Entry 7T4O (electron microscopy, 3.65 A resolution); this record covers chains C and F of the 9 polymer chains in the assembly.

== Chain C ==
Name: Ammonia monooxygenase/methane monooxygenase, subunit C family protein
From: Methylococcus capsulatus str. Bath
Notes: EC 1.14.13.25
UniProt: Q603F1 (Q603F1_METCA); residues 30-289 here correspond to UniProt positions 1-260 (UniProt number = residue number - 29)
Chain sequence (260 residues; each row starts with the number of its first residue):
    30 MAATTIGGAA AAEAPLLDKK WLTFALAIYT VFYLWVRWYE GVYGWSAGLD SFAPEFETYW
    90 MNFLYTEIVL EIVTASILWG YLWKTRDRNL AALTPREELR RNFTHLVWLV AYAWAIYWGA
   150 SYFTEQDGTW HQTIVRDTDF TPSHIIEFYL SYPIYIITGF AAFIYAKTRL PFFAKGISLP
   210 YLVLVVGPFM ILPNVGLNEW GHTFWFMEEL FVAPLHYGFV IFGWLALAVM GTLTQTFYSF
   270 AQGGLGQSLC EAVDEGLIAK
Unresolved in the structure: 30-44, 54-97, 160-178, 221-246, 281-289
Small-molecule neighbours:
  - 1,2-didecanoyl-sn-glycero-3-phosphocholine (P1O), molecule 1: Trp50, Phe53, Leu107, Leu111, Arg129, Arg130, Thr133, Val136, Trp137, Ala140, Ile183, Thr187, Tyr194, Arg198
  - 1,2-didecanoyl-sn-glycero-3-phosphocholine (P1O), molecule 2: Ser105, Trp108, Gly109, Trp112, Phe189, Phe192, Ile193, Ile206, Leu211, Val215, Phe218
  - 1,2-didecanoyl-sn-glycero-3-phosphocholine (P1O), molecule 3: Leu208, Leu211, Val212, Leu254
From the paper describing this entry:
  - conformationally variable residues (order/disorder transition): Ala54 to Ile97, His160 to Tyr178, Leu221 to Tyr246

== Chain F ==
Name: Particulate methane monooxygenase beta subunit
From: Methylococcus capsulatus str. Bath
Notes: EC 1.14.18.3
UniProt: Q607G3 (PMOA_METCA); residue numbers follow UniProt; this construct covers 1-247
Chain sequence (247 residues; row label = number of the first residue in the row):
     1 MSAAQSAVRS HAEAVQVSRT IDWMALFVVF FVIVGSYHIH AMLTMGDWDF WSDWKDRRLW
    61 VTVTPIVLVT FPAAVQSYLW ERYRLPWGAT VCVLGLLLGE WINRYFNFWG WTYFPINFVF
   121 PASLVPGAII LDTVLMLSGS YLFTAIVGAM GWGLIFYPGN WPIIAPLHVP VEYNGMLMSI
   181 ADIQGYNYVR TGTPEYIRMV EKGTLRTFGK DVAPVSAFFS AFMSILIYFM WHFIGRWFSN
   241 ERFLQST
Unresolved in the structure: 1-6
Small-molecule neighbours:
  - 1,2-didecanoyl-sn-glycero-3-phosphocholine (P1O), molecule 1: Ser140, Leu142, Phe143, Ile146
  - 1,2-didecanoyl-sn-glycero-3-phosphocholine (P1O), molecule 2: Tyr141, Leu142, Phe229, His232, Phe233, Arg236
  - 1,2-didecanoyl-sn-glycero-3-phosphocholine (P1O), molecule 3: Trp237, Arg242, Phe243, Leu244, Gln245, Ser246, Thr247
  - diundecyl phosphatidyl choline (PLC): Arg57, Val147, Gly151, Leu154, Ile155, Tyr157, Pro158, Trp161, Lys210, Asp211, Val212, Ala213, Pro214, Ala217, Phe218

== Interface between chain C and chain F ==
Residue-residue contacts (5):
  Leu211(C) with Leu142(F), hydrophobic
  Val215(C) with Leu142(F), hydrophobic; Ile146(F), hydrophobic
  Met219(C) with Phe222(F)
  Phe251(C) with Leu226(F), hydrophobic
Also at the interface, not in a pair above, chain C (5 interface residues in all): Phe218
Also at the interface, not in a pair above, chain F (5 interface residues in all): Ile225

== Summary ==
Chain C and chain F each contribute 5 residues to their interface. 2
1,2-didecanoyl-sn-glycero-3-phosphocholine molecules are bound between chain C and chain F. Ligands of chain
C: 3 copies of 1,2-didecanoyl-sn-glycero-3-phosphocholine. Ligands of chain F: 3 copies of
1,2-didecanoyl-sn-glycero-3-phosphocholine and diundecyl phosphatidyl choline. From the paper: conformational
variability at Ala54(C), His160(C) and Leu221(C).
Here chain C is Ammonia monooxygenase/methane monooxygenase, subunit C family protein and chain F is
Particulate methane monooxygenase beta subunit, both from Methylococcus capsulatus str. Bath. Entry 7T4O
(CryoEM structure of Methylococcus capsulatus (Bath) pMMO treated with potassium cyanide in a native lipid
nanodisc ...) was determined by electron microscopy (same publication as 7S4H, 7S4I, 7S4J, 7S4K, 7S4L, 7S4M
and 7T4P).
